PDB entry 7Z4A | electron microscopy, 4.60 A resolution (low resolution: residue-level contacts below are approximate; hydrogen-bond / salt-bridge calls are withheld) | chains K and G of the 25 polymer chains in the assembly

[Chain K]
Name: Portal protein
Source organism: Escherichia phage vB_EcoP_SU10
Reference sequence: A0A0B4N229 (A0A0B4N229_9CAUD); residues 1-747 here = UniProt positions 1-747
Amino-acid sequence (747 residues; numbered 1 to 747; the number before each row is that of its first residue):
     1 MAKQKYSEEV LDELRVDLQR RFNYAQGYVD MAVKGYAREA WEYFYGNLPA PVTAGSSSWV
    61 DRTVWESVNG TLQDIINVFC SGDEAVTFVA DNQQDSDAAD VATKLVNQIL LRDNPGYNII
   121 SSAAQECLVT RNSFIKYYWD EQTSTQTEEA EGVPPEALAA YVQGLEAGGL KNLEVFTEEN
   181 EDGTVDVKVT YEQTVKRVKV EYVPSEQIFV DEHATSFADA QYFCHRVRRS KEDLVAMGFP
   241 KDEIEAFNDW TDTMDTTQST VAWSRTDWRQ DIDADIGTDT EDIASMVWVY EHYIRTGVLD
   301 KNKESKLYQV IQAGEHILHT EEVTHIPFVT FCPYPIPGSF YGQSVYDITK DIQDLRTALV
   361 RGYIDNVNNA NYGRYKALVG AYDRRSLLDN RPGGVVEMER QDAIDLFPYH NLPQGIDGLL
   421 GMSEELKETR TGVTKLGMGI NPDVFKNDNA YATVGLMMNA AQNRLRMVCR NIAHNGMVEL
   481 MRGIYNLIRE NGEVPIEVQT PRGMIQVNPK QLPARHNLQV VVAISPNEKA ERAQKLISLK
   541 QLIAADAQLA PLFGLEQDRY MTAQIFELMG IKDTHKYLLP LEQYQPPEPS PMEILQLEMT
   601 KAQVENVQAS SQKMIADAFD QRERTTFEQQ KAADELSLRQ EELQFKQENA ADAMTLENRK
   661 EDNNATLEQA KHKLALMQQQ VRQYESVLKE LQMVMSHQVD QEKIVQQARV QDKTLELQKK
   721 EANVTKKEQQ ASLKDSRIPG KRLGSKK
Not modelled in the structure: 1-4, 145-190, 248-257, 495-506, 662-747

[Chain G]
Name: Major head protein
Source organism: Escherichia phage vB_EcoP_SU10
Reference sequence: A0A0B4N1Q7 (A0A0B4N1Q7_9CAUD); residues 1-352 here = UniProt positions 1-352
Amino-acid sequence (352 residues; numbered 1 to 352; the number before each row is that of its first residue):
     1 MANPTLFVSY DQNGKKLSFA NWISVLSPQD TPFVSMTGKE SINQTIFSWQ TDALASVDGN
    61 NAHVEGSRAE DGEMKPTVIK SNVTQILRKV VRVSDTANTT ANYGRGRELM YQLEKKGKEI
   121 KRDLEKILLS GQARTDVLAD QYLTNSAADP AVAGLNDTHA ARKTGAFQFL CAHGGLAGGV
   181 VDKTKNGPAD PDTGAVTVKV AQNASNPTTN IGFDEADIFD MTLQLYTAGS EADIIMINPA
   241 HAKIFAGLQE NTQGSRKRIF ENTKQFIYEV NSITDPLGQS YKIIVNRWMP TDAVYFFRSA
   301 DWTQMVLRAP KRTELAKDGS YEKWMIEMEV GLRHRNPYAS GVLFTAAGKA AA
Not modelled in the structure: 1-4, 28-40, 87, 137-160, 173, 350-352

[How chain K and chain G interact]
Pairs across the interface (34):
  Asp12(K) - Lys16(G)
  Asp12(K) - Leu17(G)
  Asp12(K) - Ser18(G)
  Gln19(K) - Arg105(G)
  Gln19(K) - Gly106(G)
  Arg20(K) - Ala101(G)
  Phe22(K) - Arg107(G)
  Asn23(K) - Asn102(G)
  Asn23(K) - Arg107(G)
  Tyr24(K) - Thr99(G)
  Tyr24(K) - Thr100(G)
  Phe247(K) - Glu114(G)
  Gln258(K) - Met110(G)
  Gln258(K) - Arg312(G)
  Ser259(K) - Arg312(G)
  Thr260(K) - Arg312(G)
  Val261(K) - Arg312(G)
  Val261(K) - Thr313(G)
  Ala262(K) - Arg312(G)
  Ser264(K) - Lys311(G)
  Arg265(K) - Ala309(G)
  Arg265(K) - Pro310(G)
  Arg265(K) - Lys311(G)
  Arg265(K) - Arg312(G)
  Trp268(K) - Arg308(G)
  Trp268(K) - Lys311(G)
  Asp271(K) - Pro310(G)
  Tyr290(K) - Arg107(G)
  Glu315(K) - Ser18(G)
  Glu315(K) - Phe19(G)
  Glu315(K) - Ala20(G)
  Glu315(K) - Asn21(G)
  Glu315(K) - Trp22(G)
  His316(K) - Trp22(G)
Interface residues without a listed pair, chain K (30 interface residues in all): Glu9, Arg15, Val16, Gln26, Glu245, Ala246, Trp263, Asp267, Ile272, Asp273, Gly314
Interface residues without a listed pair, chain G (28 interface residues in all): Gly14, Lys15, Val25, Asn98, Lys118, Trp324

[Overview]
Chain K and chain G form an interface of 30 and 28 residues respectively.
Chain K is Portal protein and chain G is Major head protein, both from Escherichia phage vB_EcoP_SU10; the
structure, Bacteriophage SU10 tail and bottom part of the capsid (C1), was determined by electron microscopy
(same publication as 7Z47 and 7Z4F).
